9C58 - chains D and M of the 5 polymer chains in the assembly; structure by electron microscopy, 4.70 A resolution (low resolution: residue-level contacts below are approximate; hydrogen-bond / salt-bridge calls are withheld).

[Chain D]
Name: AP-3 complex subunit delta-1
Source organism: Homo sapiens
UniProt: O14617 (AP3D1_HUMAN); numbering as in UniProt (aligned over 1-617)
Sequence (617 residues; row label = number of the first residue in the row):
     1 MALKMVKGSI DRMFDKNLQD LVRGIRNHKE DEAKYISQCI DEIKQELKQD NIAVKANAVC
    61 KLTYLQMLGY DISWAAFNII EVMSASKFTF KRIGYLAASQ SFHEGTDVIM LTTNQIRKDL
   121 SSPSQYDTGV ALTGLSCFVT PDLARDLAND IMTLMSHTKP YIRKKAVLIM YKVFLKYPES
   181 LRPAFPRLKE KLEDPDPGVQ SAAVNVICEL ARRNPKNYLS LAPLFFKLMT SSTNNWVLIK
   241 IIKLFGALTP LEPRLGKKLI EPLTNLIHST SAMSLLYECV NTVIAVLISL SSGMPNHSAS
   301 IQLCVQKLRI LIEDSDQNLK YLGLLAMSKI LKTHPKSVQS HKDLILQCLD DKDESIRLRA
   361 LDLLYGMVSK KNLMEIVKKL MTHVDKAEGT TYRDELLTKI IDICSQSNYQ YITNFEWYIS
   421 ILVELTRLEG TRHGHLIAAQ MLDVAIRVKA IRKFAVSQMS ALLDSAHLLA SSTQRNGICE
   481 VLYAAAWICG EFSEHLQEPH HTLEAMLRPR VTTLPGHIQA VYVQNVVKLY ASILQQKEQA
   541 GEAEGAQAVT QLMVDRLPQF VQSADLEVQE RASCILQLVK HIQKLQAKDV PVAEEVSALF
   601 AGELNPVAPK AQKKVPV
Disordered / not traced: 1-17, 602-617
Curated features (UniProtKB/Swiss-Prot):
  - modified residue: Ala2 (N-acetylalanine)

[Chain M]
Name: AP-3 complex subunit mu-1
Source organism: Homo sapiens
UniProt: Q9Y2T2 (AP3M1_HUMAN); residue numbers follow UniProt; this construct covers 1-418
Sequence (418 residues; numbered 1 to 418; the number before each row is that of its first residue):
     1 MIHSLFLINC SGDIFLEKHW KSVVSQSVCD YFFEAQEKAA DVENVPPVIS TPHHYLISIY
    61 RDKLFFVSVI QTEVPPLFVI EFLHRVADTF QDYFGECSEA AIKDNVVIVY ELLEEMLDNG
   121 FPLATESNIL KELIKPPTIL RSVVNSITGS SNVGDTLPTG QLSNIPWRRA GVKYTNNEAY
   181 FDVVEEIDAI IDKSGSTVFA EIQGVIDACI KLSGMPDLSL SFMNPRLLDD VSFHPCIRFK
   241 RWESERVLSF IPPDGNFRLI SYRVSSQNLV AIPVYVKHSI SFKENSSCGR FDITIGPKQN
   301 MGKTIEGITV TVHMPKVVLN MNLTPTQGSY TFDPVTKVLT WDVGKITPQK LPSLKGLVNL
   361 QSGAPKPEEN PSLNIQFKIQ QLAISGLKVN RLDMYGEKYK PFKGVKYVTK AGKFQVRT
Disordered / not traced: 125-418

[How chain D and chain M interact]
Contacting residue pairs (5):
  Glu388(D) - Ser25(M)
  Glu388(D) - Ser27(M)
  Gly389(D) - Ser27(M)
  Thr390(D) - Asp30(M)
  Glu429(D) - Pro52(M)
Also at the interface, not in a pair above, chain D (5 interface residues in all): Thr391
Also at the interface, not in a pair above, chain M (5 interface residues in all): Tyr31

[Overview]
Chain D and chain M each contribute 5 residues to their interface.
Here chain D is AP-3 complex subunit delta-1 and chain M is AP-3 complex subunit mu-1, both from Homo sapiens.
Entry 9C58 (AP-3 bound to myristoylated Arf1 (Q71L)) was determined by electron microscopy, deposited together
with 9C59, 9C5A, 9C5B and 9C5C.
